PDB entry 6FNA | X-ray diffraction, 2.12 A resolution | chains A and B

Chain A (and B):
Molecule: 14-3-3 protein zeta/delta
From: Homo sapiens
Notes: chain B of this document is another copy of the same molecule, construct and numbering; everything in this record applies to it too
UniProt: P63104 (1433Z_HUMAN); residues 1-230 here = UniProt positions 1-230
Amino-acid sequence (230 residues; numbered 1 to 230; the number before each row is that of its first residue):
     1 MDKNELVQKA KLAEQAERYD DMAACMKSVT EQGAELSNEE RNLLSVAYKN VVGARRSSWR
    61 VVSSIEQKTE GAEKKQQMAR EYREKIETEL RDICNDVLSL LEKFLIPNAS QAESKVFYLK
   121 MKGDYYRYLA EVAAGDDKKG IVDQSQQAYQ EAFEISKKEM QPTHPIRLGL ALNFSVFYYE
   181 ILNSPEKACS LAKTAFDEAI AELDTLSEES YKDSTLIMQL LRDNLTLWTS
Residues lining bound ligands:
  - benzoic acid (BEZ): Phe196, Ile200, Thr215, Met218, Gln219, Arg222
  - DWE ([2-[2-oxidanylidene-2-[[3-[2-[2-[2-[3-oxidanylidene-3-[2-[3-[2-[2-[2-[[4-[2-(2-phosphonophenoxy)ethanoylamino]phenyl]carbonylamino]ethoxy]ethoxy]ethoxy]propanoylamino]ethylamino]propoxy]ethoxy]ethoxy]ethylcarbamoyl]phenyl]amino]ethoxy]phenyl]phosphonic acid): Lys49, Asn50, Gly53, Ala54, Arg56, Ser57, Arg60, Arg127, Tyr128, Leu172, Asn173, Val176, Ile217, Leu220

How chain A and chain B interact:
Pairs across the interface - 31 pairs, chain A then chain B:
  Glu5(A) - Met78(B)
  Gln8(A) - Met78(B)
  Lys9(A) - Met78(B)
  Leu12(A) - Ile65(B)  hydrophobic
  Leu12(A) - Ala79(B)  hydrophobic
  Leu12(A) - Tyr82(B)  hydrophobic
  Ala13(A) - Tyr82(B)
  Gln15(A) - Val61(B)
  Gln15(A) - Ile65(B)
  Ala16(A) - Ser58(B)  hydrogen bond (backbone-side chain)
  Ala16(A) - Val62(B)  hydrophobic
  Arg18(A) - Ser58(B)
  Arg18(A) - Tyr82(B)  hydrogen bond
  Arg18(A) - Glu89(B)  salt bridge
  Asp21(A) - Tyr82(B)  hydrogen bond
  Ser58(A) - Ala16(B)  hydrogen bond (side chain-backbone)
  Ser58(A) - Arg18(B)
  Val61(A) - Gln15(B)
  Ile65(A) - Leu12(B)  hydrophobic
  Ile65(A) - Gln15(B)
  Met78(A) - Glu5(B)
  Met78(A) - Gln8(B)
  Met78(A) - Lys9(B)
  Ala79(A) - Leu12(B)  hydrophobic
  Tyr82(A) - Ala13(B)
  Tyr82(A) - Arg18(B)  hydrogen bond
  Tyr82(A) - Asp21(B)  hydrogen bond
  Lys85(A) - Arg18(B)
  Lys85(A) - Asp21(B)
  Ile86(A) - Arg18(B)
  Glu89(A) - Arg18(B)  salt bridge
Also at the interface, not in a pair above, chain A (20 interface residues in all): Arg55, Val62
Also at the interface, not in a pair above, chain B (20 interface residues in all): Arg55, Lys85, Ile86

Summary:
Chain A and chain B each contribute 20 residues to their interface; the contacts include 6 hydrogen bonds and
2 salt bridges. Among the polar pairs are Arg18(A)-Glu89(B), Ala16(A)-Ser58(B) and Arg18(A)-Tyr82(B). Bound to
chain A: compound DWE and benzoic acid.
Chain A and chain B are both 14-3-3 protein zeta/delta (Homo sapiens); the structure, Mono- and bivalent
14-3-3 inhibitors for characterizing supramolecular lysine-PEG interactions in proteins, was determined by
X-ray diffraction (same publication as 6FN9, 6FNB and 6FNC).
